PDB entry 8OEL | electron microscopy, 8.24 A resolution (very low resolution: no residue pairs are listed; an interface is given only as per-side residue counts) | chains A and B of the 7 polymer chains in the assembly

== Chain A ==
Name: Replication factor A
Organism: Pyrococcus abyssi
Reference sequence: G8ZHS0 (G8ZHS0_PYRAB); numbering as in UniProt (aligned over 3-358)
Sequence (358 residues; row label = number of the first residue in the row):
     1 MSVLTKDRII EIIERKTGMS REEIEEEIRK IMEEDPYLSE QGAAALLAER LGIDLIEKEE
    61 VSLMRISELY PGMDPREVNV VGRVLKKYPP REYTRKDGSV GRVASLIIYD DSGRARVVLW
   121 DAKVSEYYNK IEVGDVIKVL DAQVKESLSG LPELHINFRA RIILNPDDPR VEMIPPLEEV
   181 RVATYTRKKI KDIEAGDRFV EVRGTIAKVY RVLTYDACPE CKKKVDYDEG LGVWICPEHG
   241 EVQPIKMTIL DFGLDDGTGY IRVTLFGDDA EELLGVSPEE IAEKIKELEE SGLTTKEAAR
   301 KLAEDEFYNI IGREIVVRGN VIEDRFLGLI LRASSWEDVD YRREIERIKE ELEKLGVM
Unresolved in the structure: 1-61, 175-185
Differences from the reference sequence: initiating methionine (1); expression tag (2)
Ion coordination: Zn2+: Cys-218, Cys-221, Cys-236, His-239

== Chain B ==
Name: RPA32 subunit of the hetero-oligomeric complex involved in homologous recombination
Organism: Pyrococcus abyssi
Reference sequence: Q9V1Z1 (Q9V1Z1_PYRAB); residues 2-268 here correspond to UniProt positions 6-272 (UniProt number = residue number + 4)
Sequence (269 residues; row label = number of the first residue in the row; numbering starts at 0):
     0 MSKKRMPATR LYIKDILEGY FVKSEGDFEP NYLITKYARK VYRAKIVGTV VREPLIAEDE
    60 TYGKFQVDDG TGVIWVLGFR DDTKFAKLVR KGDLVQVIGK IAEWRDDKQI LVEGVSKVHP
   120 NMWILHRYET LKEKIEHIKK AKIALEIYNQ YGITAKSKVI AKNKGIEEEL LEVIDELYGI
   180 MMEERSIEEP MEELLEEEIP EEKEENELLE KAKEDILNIL RQKRTAISRK YILKKLGDKY
   240 DEETIDDAIT ELLAQGEIYE PETGYYKLL
Unresolved in the structure: 0-2, 181-268
Differences from the reference sequence: initiating methionine (0); expression tag (1)

== Interface between chain A and chain B ==
At this resolution (8 A) residue pairs are not listed: 29 residues of chain A and 27 of chain B lie at the interface.

== In short ==
29 residues of chain A face 27 of chain B across their interface. The Zn2+ site is built by Cys-218(A),
Cys-221(A), Cys-236(A) and His-239(A).
Here chain A is Replication factor A and chain B is RPA32 subunit of the hetero-oligomeric complex involved in
homologous recombination, both from Pyrococcus abyssi. Entry 8OEL (Condensed RPA-DNA nucleoprotein filament)
was determined by electron microscopy together with 8AAJ, 8AAS, 8C5Y, 8C5Z and 8OEJ from the same study.
